Entry 5L2O (X-ray diffraction, 2.05 A resolution); this record covers chains A and C of the 4 polymer chains in the assembly.

[Chain A (and C)]
Protein: Retinal dehydrogenase 1
From: Homo sapiens
Notes: EC 1.2.1.-, 1.2.1.36; chain C of this document is another copy of the same molecule, construct and numbering; everything in this record applies to it too
UniProtKB: P00352 (AL1A1_HUMAN); residue numbers follow UniProt; this construct covers 1-501
Amino-acid sequence (501 residues; row label = number of the first residue in the row):
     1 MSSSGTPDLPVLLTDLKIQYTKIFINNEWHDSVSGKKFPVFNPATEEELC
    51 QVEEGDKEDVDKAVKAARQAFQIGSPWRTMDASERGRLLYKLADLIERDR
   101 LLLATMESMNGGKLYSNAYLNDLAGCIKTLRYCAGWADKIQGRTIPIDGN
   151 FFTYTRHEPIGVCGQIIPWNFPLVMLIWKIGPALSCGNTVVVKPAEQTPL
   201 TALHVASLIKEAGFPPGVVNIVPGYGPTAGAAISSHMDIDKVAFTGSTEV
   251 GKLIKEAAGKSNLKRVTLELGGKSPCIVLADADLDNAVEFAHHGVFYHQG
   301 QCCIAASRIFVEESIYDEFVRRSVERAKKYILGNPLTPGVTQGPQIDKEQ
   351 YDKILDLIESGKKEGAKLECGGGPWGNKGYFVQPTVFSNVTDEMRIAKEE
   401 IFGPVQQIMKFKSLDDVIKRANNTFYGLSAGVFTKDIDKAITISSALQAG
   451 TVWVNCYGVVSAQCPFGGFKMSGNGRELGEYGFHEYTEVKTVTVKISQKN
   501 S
Disordered / not traced: 1-7 (chain C: 1-8)
Ion coordination: ytterbium (III) ion near Glu46 (its only coordinating residue here)
Ligand contacts: 6ZW (7-(diethylamino)-4-methyl-2H-1-benzopyran-2-one): Ile166, Gly226, Pro227, Gly230, Ala231, Ser234, Phe244, Glu249, Val250, Leu253, Ile254
UniProt features mapped onto this chain:
  - active site: Glu269 (Proton acceptor), Cys303 (Nucleophile)
  - binding site (NAD(+)): Ile167 to Asn170, Lys193 to Glu196, Gly226, Pro227, Gly246, Ser247, Glu269 to Gly271, Glu349 to Lys353, Glu400 to Phe402
  - site: Asn170 (Transition state stabilizer)
  - modified residue: Ser2 (N-acetylserine), Lys91 (N6-acetyllysine), Lys128 (N6-acetyllysine), Lys252 (N6-acetyllysine), Thr337 (Phosphothreonine), Lys353 (N6-acetyllysine), Lys367 (N6-acetyllysine), Lys410 (N6-acetyllysine), Ser413 (Phosphoserine), Lys419 (N6-acetyllysine), Lys435 (N6-acetyllysine), Lys495 (N6-acetyllysine)
  - mutagenesis: Cys302 (C302A/S: Does not prevent inhibition by duocarmycin analogs), Gly458 (G458N: No significant effect on aldehyde dehydrogenase activity. Prevents the inhibition by ALDH1A1-specific inhibitors)
From the paper describing this entry:
  - binding site for 6ZW: Pro227, Val250
  - specificity-determining residues: Ser234, Val250, Leu253 (proposed by the authors, not directly observed)

[Interface between chain A and chain C]
Pairs across the interface (36; chain A residue first):
  Ser83(A) - Gln463(C)
  Arg87(A) - Tyr90(C)  hydrogen bond
  Arg87(A) - Arg131(C)
  Tyr90(A) - Arg87(C)  hydrogen bond
  Tyr90(A) - Tyr90(C)  hydrogen bond
  Tyr90(A) - Gly135(C)
  Glu97(A) - Arg87(C)  salt bridge
  Arg131(A) - Arg87(C)
  Tyr132(A) - Asp138(C)
  Tyr132(A) - Lys139(C)  hydrogen bond (backbone-side chain)
  Gly135(A) - Tyr90(C)
  Gly135(A) - Lys139(C)
  Trp136(A) - Lys139(C)
  Asp138(A) - Tyr132(C)
  Asp138(A) - Gln463(C)  hydrogen bond
  Lys139(A) - Tyr132(C)  hydrogen bond (side chain-backbone)
  Lys139(A) - Gly135(C)
  Lys139(A) - Trp136(C)
  Gln141(A) - Glu480(C)  hydrogen bond
  Phe152(A) - Ile441(C)  hydrophobic
  Ile437(A) - Val494(C)  hydrophobic
  Asp438(A) - Ile496(C)
  Asp438(A) - Ser497(C)  hydrogen bond (side chain-backbone)
  Ile441(A) - Phe152(C)  hydrophobic
  Ile441(A) - Ile496(C)  hydrophobic
  Thr442(A) - Ser497(C)
  Thr442(A) - Gln498(C)
  Gln463(A) - Ser83(C)
  Gln463(A) - Asp138(C)  hydrogen bond
  Glu480(A) - Gln141(C)  hydrogen bond
  Val494(A) - Ile437(C)  hydrophobic
  Ile496(A) - Asp438(C)
  Ile496(A) - Ile441(C)  hydrophobic
  Ser497(A) - Asp438(C)  hydrogen bond
  Ser497(A) - Thr442(C)
  Gln498(A) - Thr442(C)
Interface residues without a listed pair, chain A (23 interface residues in all): Lys495
Interface residues without a listed pair, chain C (23 interface residues in all): Glu97, Lys495

[Summary]
Chain A and chain C each contribute 23 residues to their interface; the contacts include 11 hydrogen bonds and
1 salt bridge. Polar pairs include Glu97(A)-Arg87(C), Arg87(A)-Tyr90(C) and Tyr90(A)-Tyr90(C). Chain A binds
compound 6ZW. The paper reports a binding site for 6ZW at Pro227(A) and Val250(A); specificity determinants
Ser234(A), Val250(A) and Leu253(A).
Chain A and chain C are both Retinal dehydrogenase 1 (Homo sapiens); the structure, Crystal Structure of
ALDH1A1 in complex with BUC22, was determined by X-ray diffraction (same publication as 5L13, 5L2M and 5L2N).
